PDB entry 8HMY | electron microscopy, 2.94 A resolution | chains T and C of the 6 polymer chains in the assembly

== Chain T ==
Molecule: Pre-tRNA
Sequence (114 nucleotides; numbered -19 to 94; the number before each row is that of its first residue; numbers below 1 keep their minus sign (U-19 is residue -19)):
   -19 UAAUACGACUCACUAUAGGGGGCUCUGUGGCGCAAUGGAUAGCGCAUUGG
    31 ACUUCUAGUGACGAAUAGAGCAAUUCAAAGGUUGUGGGUUCGAAUCCCAC
    81 CAGAGUCGGAUAUC
Unresolved in the structure: -19 to -1, 90-94
Bound ions: Mg2+ site 1 near G9 (its only coordinating residue here); Mg2+ site 2 near G12 (its only coordinating residue here); Mg2+ site 3 near A74 (its only coordinating residue here)

== Chain C ==
Name: tRNA-splicing endonuclease subunit Sen54
Source organism: Homo sapiens
UniProtKB: Q7Z6J9 (SEN54_HUMAN); residue numbers follow UniProt; this construct covers 1-526
Amino-acid sequence (546 residues; each row starts with the number of its first residue; numbers below 1 keep their minus sign (Met-19 is residue -19)):
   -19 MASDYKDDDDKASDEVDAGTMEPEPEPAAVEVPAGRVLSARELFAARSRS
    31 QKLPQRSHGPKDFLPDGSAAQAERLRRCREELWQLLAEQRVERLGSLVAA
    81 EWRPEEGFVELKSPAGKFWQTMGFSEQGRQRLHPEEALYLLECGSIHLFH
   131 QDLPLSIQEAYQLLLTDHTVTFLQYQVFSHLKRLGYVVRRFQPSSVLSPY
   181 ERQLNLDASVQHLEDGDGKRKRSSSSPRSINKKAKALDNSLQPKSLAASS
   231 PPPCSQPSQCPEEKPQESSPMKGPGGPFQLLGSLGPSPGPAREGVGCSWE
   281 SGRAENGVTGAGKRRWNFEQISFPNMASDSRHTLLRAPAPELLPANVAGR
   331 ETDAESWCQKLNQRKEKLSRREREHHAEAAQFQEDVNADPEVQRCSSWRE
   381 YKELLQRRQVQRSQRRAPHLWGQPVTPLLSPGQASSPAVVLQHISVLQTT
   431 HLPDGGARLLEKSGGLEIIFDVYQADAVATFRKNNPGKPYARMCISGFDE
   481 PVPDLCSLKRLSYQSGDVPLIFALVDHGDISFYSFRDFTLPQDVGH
Unresolved in the structure: -19 to 7, 177-410
Sequence notes: initiating methionine (-19); expression tag (-18 to 0)

== How chain T and chain C interact ==
Pairs across the interface - 37 pairs, chain T then chain C:
  U4(T) - Pro94(C)  sugar contact
  C5(T) - Ala95(C)  sugar contact
  C5(T) - Gly96(C)  hydrogen bond to the sugar
  U6(T) - Lys97(C)  sugar contact
  C11(T) - Ala455(C)  sugar contact
  G12(T) - Gly165(C)  sugar contact
  G12(T) - Ala455(C)  sugar contact
  G12(T) - Val458(C)  phosphate contact
  C13(T) - Lys97(C)  salt bridge to the phosphate
  A14(T) - Gln31(C)  base contact
  A15(T) - Arg27(C)  salt bridge to the phosphate
  U16(T) - Arg27(C)  salt bridge to the phosphate
  U16(T) - Arg73(C)  hydrogen bond to the phosphate
  G17(T) - Arg73(C)  salt bridge to the phosphate
  G22(T) - Gln31(C)  hydrogen bond to the base
  C23(T) - Gln31(C)  sugar contact
  C23(T) - Lys32(C)  phosphate contact
  U33(T) - Pro40(C)  phosphate contact
  U33(T) - Asp42(C)  base contact
  U33(T) - Phe43(C)  base contact
  A52(T) - Lys41(C)  hydrogen bond to the phosphate
  A53(T) - Lys41(C)  salt bridge to the phosphate
  U54(T) - Lys41(C)  phosphate contact
  U55(T) - Ser37(C)  phosphate contact
  U55(T) - Gly39(C)  sugar contact
  C56(T) - Gln35(C)  phosphate contact
  C56(T) - Ser37(C)  phosphate contact
  A84(T) - Gln100(C)  sugar contact
  A84(T) - Phe461(C)  sugar contact
  A84(T) - Arg462(C)  phosphate contact
  A84(T) - Lys463(C)  phosphate contact
  G85(T) - Trp99(C)  sugar contact
  G85(T) - Arg462(C)  phosphate contact
  G85(T) - Lys463(C)  hydrogen bond to the phosphate
  G85(T) - Asn464(C)  hydrogen bond to the phosphate
  U86(T) - Ser105(C)  sugar contact
  U86(T) - Asn464(C)  hydrogen bond to the phosphate
Also at the interface, not in a pair above, chain T (24 interface residues in all): G7, G24, G83
Also at the interface, not in a pair above, chain C (31 interface residues in all): Leu33, Arg36, Leu164, Asp456, Ala459, Asp509

== In short ==
The interface between chain T and chain C involves 24 residues on one side and 31 on the other; the contacts
include 7 hydrogen bonds and 5 salt bridges. Among the polar pairs are G22(T)-Gln31(C), C5(T)-Gly96(C) and
U16(T)-Arg73(C).
Here chain T is Pre-tRNA and chain C is tRNA-splicing endonuclease subunit Sen54 (Homo sapiens). Entry 8HMY
(Cryo-EM structure of the human pre-catalytic TSEN/pre-tRNA complex) was determined by electron microscopy,
deposited together with 8HMZ.
